PDB entry 6C0O | X-ray diffraction, 1.90 A resolution | chains A and B

Chain A:
Name: Reverse transcriptase/ribonuclease H
From: Human immunodeficiency virus type 1 group M subtype B
Notes: EC 2.7.7.49
Reference sequence: P03366 (POL_HV1B1); residues 1-555 here correspond to UniProt positions 600-1154 (UniProt number = residue number + 599)
Amino-acid sequence (557 residues; each row starts with the number of its first residue; numbers below 1 keep their minus sign (Met-1 is residue -1)):
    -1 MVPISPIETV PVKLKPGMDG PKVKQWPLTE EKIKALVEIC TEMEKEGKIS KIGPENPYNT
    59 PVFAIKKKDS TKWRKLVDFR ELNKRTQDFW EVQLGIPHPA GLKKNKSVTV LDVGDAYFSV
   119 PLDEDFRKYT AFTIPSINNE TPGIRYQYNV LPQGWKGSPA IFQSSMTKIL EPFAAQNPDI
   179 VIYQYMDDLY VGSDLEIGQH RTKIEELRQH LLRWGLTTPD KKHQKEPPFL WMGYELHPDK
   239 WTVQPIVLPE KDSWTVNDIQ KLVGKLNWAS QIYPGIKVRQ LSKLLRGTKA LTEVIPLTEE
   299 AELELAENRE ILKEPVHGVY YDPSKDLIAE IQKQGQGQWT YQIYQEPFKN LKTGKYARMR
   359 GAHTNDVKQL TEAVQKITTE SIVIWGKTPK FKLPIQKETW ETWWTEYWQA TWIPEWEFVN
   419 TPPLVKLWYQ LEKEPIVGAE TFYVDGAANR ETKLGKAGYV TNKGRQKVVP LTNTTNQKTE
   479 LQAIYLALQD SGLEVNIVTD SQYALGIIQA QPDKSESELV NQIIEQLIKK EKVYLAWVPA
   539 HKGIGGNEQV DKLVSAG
Disordered / not traced: 555
Construct notes: initiating methionine (-1); expression tag (0); engineered mutation Asn103 (Lys702 in P03366), Ala172 (Lys771 in P03366), Ala173 (Lys772 in P03366), Ser280 (Cys879 in P03366)
Swiss-Prot annotation at these positions:
  - region: Phe227 to His235 (RT 'primer grip')
  - motif: Trp398 to Trp414 (Tryptophan repeat motif)
  - binding site (Mg(2+)): Asp110, Asp185, Asp186, Asp443, Glu478, Asp498, Asp549
  - site: Trp401 (Essential for RT p66/p51 heterodimerization), Trp414 (Essential for RT p66/p51 heterodimerization), Phe440, Tyr441 (Cleavage)
Bound ions: Mg2+: Asp443, Asp549
Residues lining bound ligands: K5C (4-({4-[(4-{4-[(E)-2-cyanoethenyl]-2,6-dimethylphenoxy}thieno[3,2-d]pyrimidin-2-yl)amino]piperidin-1-yl}methyl)benzene-1-sulfonamide): Pro95, Leu100, Lys101, Lys102, Asn103, Lys104, Ser105, Val106, Val179, Ile180, Tyr181, Tyr188, Lys223, Pro225, Phe227, Leu228, Trp229, Leu234, His235, Pro236, Tyr318
Reported in the primary citation:
  - binding site for K5C: Phe227, Pro236
  - mutagenesis - K103N/Y181C (7.2-fold): decreased binding to K5C
  - mutagenesis - K103N/Y181C (15-fold), Y188L: decreased binding to RPV
  - mutagenesis - Y181I, Y188L, P225H, P236L: unchanged binding to K5C
  - disease-associated variants - P225H, P236L: unchanged binding to RPV

Chain B:
Name: Reverse transcriptase p51 subunit
From: Human immunodeficiency virus type 1 group M subtype B
Notes: EC 2.7.7.49
Reference sequence: P03366 (POL_HV1B1); residues 1-428 here correspond to UniProt positions 600-1027 (UniProt number = residue number + 599)
Amino-acid sequence (428 residues; numbered 1 to 428; the number before each row is that of its first residue):
     1 PISPIETVPV KLKPGMDGPK VKQWPLTEEK IKALVEICTE MEKEGKISKI GPENPYNTPV
    61 FAIKKKDSTK WRKLVDFREL NKRTQDFWEV QLGIPHPAGL KKKKSVTVLD VGDAYFSVPL
   121 DEDFRKYTAF TIPSINNETP GIRYQYNVLP QGWKGSPAIF QSSMTKILEP FKKQNPDIVI
   181 YQYMDDLYVG SDLEIGQHRT KIEELRQHLL RWGLTTPDKK HQKEPPFLWM GYELHPDKWT
   241 VQPIVLPEKD SWTVNDIQKL VGKLNWASQI YPGIKVRQLS KLLRGTKALT EVIPLTEEAE
   301 LELAENREIL KEPVHGVYYD PSKDLIAEIQ KQGQGQWTYQ IYQEPFKNLK TGKYARMRGA
   361 HTNDVKQLTE AVQKITTESI VIWGKTPKFK LPIQKETWET WWTEYWQATW IPEWEFVNTP
   421 PLVKLWYQ
Disordered / not traced: 1-3, 214-226
Construct notes: engineered mutation Ser280 (Cys879 in P03366)
Swiss-Prot annotation at these positions:
  - region: Phe227 to His235 (RT 'primer grip')
  - motif: Trp398 to Trp414 (Tryptophan repeat motif)
  - binding site (Mg(2+)): Asp110, Asp185, Asp186
  - site (Essential for RT p66/p51 heterodimerization): Trp401, Trp414
Reported in the primary citation:
  - mutagenesis - K103N/Y181I (1805-fold): decreased binding to RPV
  - mutagenesis - K103N/Y181I: decreased binding to K5C

Interface between chain A and chain B:
Contacting residue pairs (117; chain A residue first):
  Val8(A) with Pro52(B), hydrophobic; Glu53(B)
  Pro9(A) with Glu53(B)
  Gln85(A) with Glu53(B), hydrogen bond (side chain-backbone)
  Asp86(A) with Lys20(B), salt bridge; Pro55(B)
  Phe87(A) with Pro52(B); Pro55(B)
  Trp88(A) with Pro52(B), hydrogen bond (backbone-backbone); Asn54(B); Pro55(B); Tyr56(B); Asn57(B); Thr131(B); Arg143(B)
  Val90(A) with Pro140(B), hydrophobic
  Gly93(A) with Asn137(B)
  Ile94(A) with Asn137(B)
  Pro95(A) with Asn136(B); Asn137(B)
  His96(A) with Asn136(B), hydrogen bond (backbone-side chain)
  Gly99(A) with Asn136(B); Glu138(B)
  Leu100(A) with Asn136(B); Glu138(B)
  Ser162(A) with Pro52(B)
  Thr165(A) with Pro140(B)
  Met357(A) with Gln394(B)
  Glu370(A) with Gln394(B), hydrogen bond
  Gln373(A) with Thr397(B); Thr400(B); Trp401(B), hydrogen bond
  Thr376(A) with Thr400(B); Trp401(B)
  Thr377(A) with Pro25(B)
  Ile380(A) with Pro25(B); Leu26(B); Thr27(B)
  Val381(A) with Pro25(B), hydrophobic; Ile135(B); Asn136(B), hydrogen bond (backbone-backbone)
  Ile382(A) with Ile135(B); Asn136(B)
  Trp383(A) with Ile135(B)
  Gly384(A) with Thr27(B); Glu28(B), hydrogen bond (backbone-backbone); Ile135(B)
  Trp402(A) with Lys331(B), hydrogen bond (backbone-side chain); Thr362(B); Asp364(B)
  Tyr405(A) with Lys331(B), hydrogen bond (backbone-side chain)
  Trp406(A) with Lys331(B); Pro392(B), hydrophobic; Val417(B); Asn418(B); Thr419(B); Pro420(B); Pro421(B)
  Gln407(A) with Lys331(B), hydrogen bond (backbone-side chain); Asp364(B); Pro392(B); Ile393(B); Gln394(B); Val417(B), hydrogen bond (side chain-backbone); Asn418(B)
  Ala408(A) with Lys331(B); Trp337(B), hydrophobic; Asp364(B); Leu368(B), hydrophobic; Pro392(B), hydrogen bond (backbone-backbone); Ile393(B)
  Thr409(A) with Asp364(B), hydrogen bond (backbone-side chain); Val365(B)
  Trp410(A) with Thr362(B); Asn363(B); Val365(B), hydrophobic; Trp401(B); Tyr405(B)
  Pro412(A) with Trp401(B), hydrophobic
  Pro433(A) with Asn255(B); Leu289(B), hydrophobic; Thr290(B)
  Ile434(A) with Thr290(B)
  Val435(A) with Thr290(B)
  Thr439(A) with Lys287(B); Ala288(B); Leu289(B), hydrogen bond (side chain-backbone)
  Tyr441(A) with Val254(B); Gln258(B); Thr286(B); Lys287(B), hydrogen bond (side chain-backbone)
  Val458(A) with Thr286(B)
  Thr459(A) with Thr286(B)
  Asn460(A) with Thr286(B); Lys287(B); Ala288(B)
  Asn494(A) with Leu289(B)
  Val496(A) with Gln258(B); Leu289(B), hydrophobic
  Leu503(A) with Leu422(B), hydrophobic
  Gly504(A) with Pro420(B)
  Gln507(A) with Pro420(B)
  Tyr532(A) with Asn255(B), hydrogen bond; Leu289(B), hydrophobic
  Trp535(A) with Leu422(B), hydrophobic; Trp426(B), hydrophobic
  Val536(A) with Gln258(B)
  Pro537(A) with Gly262(B); Asn265(B)
  Lys540(A) with Asn265(B); Ser280(B), hydrogen bond (backbone-side chain)
  Gly541(A) with Ser280(B)
  Gly543(A) with Leu283(B), hydrogen bond (backbone-backbone); Gly285(B)
  Gly544(A) with Gly285(B), hydrogen bond (backbone-backbone); Thr286(B)
  Gln547(A) with Gly285(B)
Other interface residues (no listed pair), chain A (67 interface residues in all): Ala158, Ile159, Glu169, Tyr181, Thr369, Lys385, Thr386, Thr403, Gln500, Ala508, Ala534, Ile542
Other interface residues (no listed pair), chain B (58 interface residues in all): Lys49, Val261, Val276, His361, Glu396, Lys424

Overview:
67 residues of chain A face 58 of chain B across their interface; the contacts include 19 hydrogen bonds and 1
salt bridge. Among the polar pairs are Asp86(A)-Lys20(B), Gln85(A)-Glu53(B) and His96(A)-Asn136(B). The paper
reports a binding site for K5C at Phe227(A) and Pro236(A); K103N/Y181C and Y188L of chain A reduce binding to
RPV; 6 substitutions were tested in all.
Chain A is Reverse transcriptase/ribonuclease H and chain B is Reverse transcriptase p51 subunit, both from
Human immunodeficiency virus type 1 group M subtype B; the structure, Crystal structure of HIV-1 K103N mutant
reverse transcriptase in complex with non-nucleoside inhibitor 25a, was determined by X-ray diffraction,
deposited together with 6C0J, 6C0K, 6C0L, 6C0N, 6C0P, 6C0R and 4 further entries.
